8HSG - chains H and J of the 8 polymer chains in the assembly; structure by electron microscopy, 3.20 A resolution.

Chain H:
Protein: DNA-directed RNA polymerase subunit alpha
From: Thermus thermophilus HB8
Notes: EC 2.7.7.6
Reference sequence: Q5SHR6 (RPOA_THET8); numbering as in UniProt (aligned over 1-315)
Sequence (315 residues; each row starts with the number of its first residue):
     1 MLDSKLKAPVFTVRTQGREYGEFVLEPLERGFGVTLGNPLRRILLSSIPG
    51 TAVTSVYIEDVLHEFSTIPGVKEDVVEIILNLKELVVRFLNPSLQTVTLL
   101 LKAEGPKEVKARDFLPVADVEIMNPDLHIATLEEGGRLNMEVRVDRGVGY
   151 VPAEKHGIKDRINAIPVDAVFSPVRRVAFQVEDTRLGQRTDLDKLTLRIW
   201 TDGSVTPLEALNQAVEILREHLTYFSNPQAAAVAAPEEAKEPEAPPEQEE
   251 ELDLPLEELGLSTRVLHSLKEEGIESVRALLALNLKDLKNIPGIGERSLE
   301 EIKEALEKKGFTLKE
Unresolved in the structure: 230-315

Chain J:
Protein: DNA-directed RNA polymerase subunit beta'
From: Thermus thermophilus HB8
Notes: EC 2.7.7.6; engineered mutation(s): C-terminal FLAG-tagged
Reference sequence: Q8RQE8 (RPOC_THET8); residues 1-1524 here = UniProt positions 1-1524
Sequence (1532 residues; each row starts with the number of its first residue):
     1 MKKEVRKVRIALASPEKIRSWSYGEVEKPETINYRTLKPERDGLFDERIF
    51 GPIKDYECACGKYKRQRFEGKVCERCGVEVTKSIVRRYRMGHIELATPAA
   101 HIWFVKDVPSKIGTLLDLSATELEQVLYFSKYIVLDPKGAILNGVPVEKR
   151 QLLTDEEYRELRYGKQETYPLPPGVDALVKDGEEVVKGQELAPGVVSRLD
   201 GVALYRFPRRVRVEYVKKERAGLRLPLAAWVEKEAYKPGEILAELPEPYL
   251 FRAEEEGVVELKELEEGAFLVLRREDEPVATYFLPVGMTPLVVHGEIVEK
   301 GQPLAEAKGLLRMPRQVRAAQVEAEEEGETVYLTLFLEWTEPKDYRVQPH
   351 MNVVVPEGARVEAGDKIVAAIDPEEEVIAEAEGVVHLHEPASILVVKARV
   401 YPFEDDVEVSTGDRVAPGDVLADGGKVKSDVYGRVEVDLVRNVVRVVESY
   451 DIDARMGAEAIQQLLKELDLEALEKELLEEMKHPSRARRAKARKRLEVVR
   501 AFLDSGNRPEWMILEAVPVLPPDLRPMVQVDGGRFATSDLNDLYRRLINR
   551 NNRLKKLLAQGAPEIIIRNEKRMLQEAVDALLDNGRRGAPVTNPGSDRPL
   601 RSLTDILSGKQGRFRQNLLGKRVDYSGRSVIVVGPQLKLHQCGLPKRMAL
   651 ELFKPFLLKKMEEKGIAPNVKAARRMLERQRDIKDEVWDALEEVIHGKVV
   701 LLNRAPTLHRLGIQAFQPVLVEGQSIQLHPLVCEAFNADFDGDQMAVHVP
   751 LSSFAQAEARIQMLSAHNLLSPASGEPLAKPSRDIILGLYYITQVRKEKK
   801 GAGLEFATPEEALAAHERGEVALNAPIKVAGRETSVGRLKYVFANPDEAL
   851 LAVAHGIVDLQDVVTVRYMGKRLETSPGRILFARIVAEAVEDEKVAWELI
   901 QLDVPQEKNSLKDLVYQAFLRLGMEKTARLLDALKYYGFTFSTTSGITIG
   951 IDDAVIPEEKKQYLEEADRKLLQIEQAYEMGFLTDRERYDQILQLWTETT
  1001 EKVTQAVFKNFEENYPFNPLYVMAQSGARGNPQQIRQLCGLRGLMQKPSG
  1051 ETFEVPVRSSFREGLTVLEYFISSHGARKGGADTALRTADSGYLTRKLVD
  1101 VTHEIVVREADCGTTNYISVPLFQPDEVTRSLRLRKRADIEAGLYGRVLA
  1151 REVEVLGVRLEEGRYLSMDDVHLLIKAAEAGEIQEVPVRSPLTCQTRYGV
  1201 CQKCYGYDLSMARPVSIGEAVGIVAAQSIGEPGTQLTMRTFHTGGVAGAA
  1251 DITQGLPRVIELFEARRPKAKAVISEIDGVVRIEETEEKLSVFVESEGFS
  1301 KEYKLPKEARLLVKDGDYVEAGQPLTRGAIDPHQLLEAKGPEAVERYLVE
  1351 EIQKVYRAQGVKLHDKHIEIVVRQMMKYVEVTDPGDSRLLEGQVLEKWDV
  1401 EALNERLIAEGKTPVAWKPLLMGVTKSALSTKSWLSAASFQNTTHVLTEA
  1451 AIAGKKDELIGLKENVILGRLIPAGTGSDFVRFTQVVDQKTLKAIEEARK
  1501 EAVEAKERPAARRGVKREQPGKQADYKDDDDK
Unresolved in the structure: 1, 56-80, 208-390, 1237-1254, 1506-1532
Differences from the reference sequence: expression tag (1525-1532)
Metal / ion sites: Mg2+: Asp739, Asp741 (shared with 2 residues of chain R); Zn2+: Cys1112, Cys1194, Cys1201, Cys1204

How chain H and chain J interact:
Contacting residue pairs (31; chain H residue first):
  Leu45(H) - His855(J)  hydrogen bond (backbone-side chain)
  Glu64(H) - Leu813(J)
  Phe65(H) - Leu813(J)  hydrophobic
  Phe65(H) - Leu839(J)
  Asp74(H) - Arg872(J)  salt bridge
  Glu77(H) - Arg867(J)  salt bridge
  Glu77(H) - Arg872(J)  salt bridge
  Leu80(H) - Val842(J)  hydrophobic
  Leu80(H) - Phe843(J)
  Leu80(H) - Ala844(J)
  Leu80(H) - Arg867(J)  hydrogen bond (backbone-side chain)
  Asn81(H) - Arg867(J)
  Lys83(H) - Val842(J)  hydrogen bond (side chain-backbone)
  Lys83(H) - Ala844(J)
  Glu84(H) - Ala844(J)
  Glu84(H) - Asn845(J)
  Glu84(H) - Arg867(J)  salt bridge
  Tyr150(H) - Phe843(J)
  Tyr150(H) - Leu851(J)  hydrophobic
  Tyr150(H) - His855(J)
  Tyr150(H) - Ile857(J)  hydrophobic
  Pro152(H) - Ile857(J)  hydrophobic
  Glu154(H) - Lys840(J)
  Val170(H) - Glu848(J)
  Ser172(H) - Leu851(J)
  Val174(H) - Leu851(J)
  Arg175(H) - Asp847(J)
  Arg175(H) - Glu848(J)  salt bridge
  Arg175(H) - Leu851(J)
  Arg176(H) - Arg884(J)
  Thr190(H) - Glu722(J)
Interface residues without a listed pair, chain H (26 interface residues in all): Ser46, His63, Val76, Gly149, Asp168, Arg185, Gly187, Gln188
Interface residues without a listed pair, chain J (25 interface residues in all): Lys646, Asp685, Trp688, Asp689, Glu692, Glu810, Ala852, Ala854, Glu888

Overview:
The interface between chain H and chain J involves 26 residues on one side and 25 on the other, with 3
hydrogen bonds and 5 salt bridges. Among the polar pairs are Asp74(H)-Arg872(J), Glu77(H)-Arg867(J) and
Glu77(H)-Arg872(J). Asp739(J) and Asp741(J) coordinate Mg2+.
Here chain H is DNA-directed RNA polymerase subunit alpha and chain J is DNA-directed RNA polymerase subunit
beta', both from Thermus thermophilus HB8. Entry 8HSG (Thermus thermophilus RNA polymerase elongation complex)
was determined by electron microscopy, deposited together with 8HSH, 8HSJ, 8HSL and 8HSR.
